PDB entry 4C1Q | X-ray diffraction, 2.30 A resolution | chains A and C

Chain A:
Molecule: Histone-lysine N-methyltransferase PRDM9
Organism: Mus musculus
Notes: EC 2.1.1.43; fragment: set domain, residues 198-368
Reference sequence: Q96EQ9 (PRDM9_MOUSE); residues 198-368 here = UniProt positions 198-368
Sequence (175 residues; numbered 194 to 368; the number before each row is that of its first residue):
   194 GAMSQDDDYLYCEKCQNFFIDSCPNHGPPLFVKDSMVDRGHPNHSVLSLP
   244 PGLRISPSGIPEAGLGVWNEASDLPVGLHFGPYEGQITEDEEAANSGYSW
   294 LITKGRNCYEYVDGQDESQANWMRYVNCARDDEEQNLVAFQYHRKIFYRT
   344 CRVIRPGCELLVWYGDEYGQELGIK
Unresolved in the structure: 194, 368
Construct notes: expression tag (194-197)
Ion coordination: Zn2+: Cys205, Cys208, Cys216, His219
Residues lining bound ligands: S-adenosylhomocysteine (SAH): Ile253, Pro254, Glu255, Ala256, Gly257, Leu258, Gly290, Tyr291, Arg317, Tyr318, Val319, Asn320, Cys321, Arg323, Tyr357, Tyr361, Leu365, Ile367
Swiss-Prot annotation at these positions:
  - binding site (Zn(2+)): Cys205, Cys208, Cys216, His219
  - binding site (S-adenosyl-L-methionine): Ala256 to Leu258, Tyr291, Asn320, Cys321
  - binding site (substrate): Asn288 to Leu294, Tyr357
  - modified residue: Lys368 (N6,N6,N6-trimethyllysine)
  - mutagenesis: Lys207 (K207A: Does not affect histone-lysine N-methyltransferase activity. Does not affect protein-lysine N-methyltransferas activity), Lys226 (K226A: Does not affect histone-lysine N-methyltransferase activity. Does not affect protein-lysine N-methyltransferas activity), Tyr276 (Y276F: Abolishes histone-lysine N-methyltransferase activity), Gly278 (G278A: Abolishes histone-lysine N-methyltransferase activity), Lys297 (K297A: Does not affect histone-lysine N-methyltransferase activity. Does not affect protein-lysine N-methyltransferas activity), Cys321 (C321P: Abolishes histone-lysine N-methyltransferase activity over enzyme concentration of 0-80 nM. Weakened histone-lysine N-methyltransferase activity over enzyme concentration > 5 uM ...), Lys338 (K338A: Does not affect histone-lysine N-methyltransferase activity. Does not affect protein-lysine N-methyltransferas activity), Tyr341 (Y341F: Abolishes histone-lysine N-methyltransferase activity), Tyr357 (Y357F: Abolishes histone-lysine N-methyltransferase activity), Lys368 (K368A: Does not affect histone-lysine N-methyltransferase activity. Does not affect protein-lysine N-methyltransferas activity)
What the authors report for this chain:
  - binding site for S-adenosylhomocysteine: Gly257, Tyr291, Asn320, Tyr361, Leu365
  - catalytic residues: Tyr276, Tyr341, Tyr357
  - mutagenesis - Y276F, Y341F, Y357F: abolished catalytic activity
  - mutagenesis - Y276F (Tm change 5 degC): decreased stability
  - mutagenesis - G278A: abolished expression
  - conformationally variable residues (helix shift, order/disorder transition): Asp359 to Lys368

Chain C:
Molecule: Histone H3.1
Notes: fragment: n-terminus, residues 2-11
Reference sequence: P68431 (H31_HUMAN); residues 1-10 here correspond to UniProt positions 2-11 (UniProt number = residue number + 1)
Sequence (10 residues; numbered 1 to 10; the number before each row is that of its first residue):
     1 ARTKQTARKY
Unresolved in the structure: 8-10
Construct notes: conflict Tyr10 (Ser11 in P68431)
Modified residues: Lys4 (n-dimethyl-lysine; MLY)
Swiss-Prot annotation at these positions:
  - modified residue: Arg2 (Asymmetric dimethylarginine), Thr3 (Phosphothreonine), Lys4 (Allysine), Gln5 (5-glutamyl dopamine), Thr6 (Phosphothreonine), Arg8 (Citrulline), Lys9 (N6,N6,N6-trimethyllysine)
What the authors report for this chain:
  - binding site for S-adenosylhomocysteine: Arg2

How chain A and chain C interact:
Residue-residue contacts (27):
  Tyr276(A) - Lys4(C)
  Ala287(A) - Arg2(C)
  Ala287(A) - Thr3(C)  hydrogen bond (backbone-side chain)
  Asn288(A) - Ala1(C)  hydrogen bond (side chain-backbone)
  Gly290(A) - Arg2(C)  hydrogen bond (backbone-backbone)
  Gly290(A) - Lys4(C)
  Tyr291(A) - Lys4(C)
  Ser292(A) - Thr3(C)
  Ser292(A) - Lys4(C)  hydrogen bond (backbone-backbone)
  Trp293(A) - Lys4(C)
  Trp293(A) - Gln5(C)
  Leu294(A) - Lys4(C)  hydrogen bond (backbone-backbone)
  Leu294(A) - Gln5(C)
  Tyr304(A) - Thr3(C)
  Arg317(A) - Lys4(C)
  Ala332(A) - Thr6(C)
  Phe333(A) - Thr6(C)
  Tyr357(A) - Lys4(C)
  Tyr357(A) - Gln5(C)  hydrogen bond (backbone-backbone)
  Gly358(A) - Gln5(C)
  Glu360(A) - Ala1(C)
  Glu360(A) - Gln5(C)  hydrogen bond
  Tyr361(A) - Ala1(C)
  Tyr361(A) - Arg2(C)
  Tyr361(A) - Thr3(C)
  Tyr361(A) - Lys4(C)
  Glu364(A) - Ala1(C)
Other interface residues (no listed pair), chain A (22 interface residues in all): Val319, Gln334, Ile339, Tyr341, Leu365
From the paper, about this interface:
  - pairs named by the authors: Ala287(A)-Thr3(C) (backbone contact), Trp293(A)-Lys4(C), Tyr357(A)-Lys4(C), Glu360(A)-Gln5(C) (hydrogen bond), Tyr361(A)-Arg2(C), Tyr361(A)-Lys4(C)
  - interface residues, chain A: Glu360(A)

In short:
Chain A and chain C form an interface of 22 and 6 residues respectively; the contacts include 7 hydrogen
bonds. Polar pairs include Ala287(A)-Thr3(C), Asn288(A)-Ala1(C) and Glu360(A)-Gln5(C). The authors report a
backbone contact between Ala287(A) and Thr3(C); contacts between Trp293(A) and Lys4(C), Tyr357(A) and Lys4(C)
and Tyr361(A) and Arg2(C) among others; a hydrogen bond between Glu360(A) and Gln5(C). The paper reports
catalytic residues Tyr276(A), Tyr341(A) and Tyr357(A); Y276F, Y341F and Y357F of chain A abolish catalytic
activity.
Here chain A is Histone-lysine N-methyltransferase PRDM9 (Mus musculus) and chain C is Histone H3.1. Entry
4C1Q (Crystal structure of the PRDM9 SET domain in complex with H3K4me2 and AdoHcy) was determined by X-ray
diffraction.
